PDB entry 2A2U | X-ray diffraction, 2.50 A resolution | chains A and C of the 4 polymer chains in the assembly

[Chain A (and C)]
Molecule: Protein (alpha-2U-globulin)
Source organism: Rattus norvegicus
Notes: chain C of this document is another copy of the same molecule, construct and numbering; everything in this record applies to it too
UniProtKB: P02761 (MUP_RAT); residues -18 to 162 here correspond to UniProt positions 1-181 (UniProt number = residue number + 19)
Chain sequence (181 residues; row label = number of the first residue in the row; numbers below 1 keep their minus sign (Met-18 is residue -18)):
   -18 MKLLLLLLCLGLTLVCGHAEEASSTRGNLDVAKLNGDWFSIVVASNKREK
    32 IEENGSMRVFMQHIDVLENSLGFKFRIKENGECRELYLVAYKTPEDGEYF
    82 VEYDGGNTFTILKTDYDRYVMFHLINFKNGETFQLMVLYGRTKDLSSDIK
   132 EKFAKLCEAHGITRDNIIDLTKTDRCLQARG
Not modelled in the structure: -18 to 0, 159-162
Cystine bridges: Cys64-Cys157
Swiss-Prot annotation at these positions:
  - glycosylation: Asn35 (N-linked (GlcNAc...) asparagine)

[Chain A / chain C interface]
Residue-residue contacts - 17 pairs, chain A then chain C:
  Asn16(A) - Lys55(C)
  Asp46(A) - Lys55(C)  salt bridge
  Val47(A) - Glu66(C)
  Leu48(A) - Glu66(C)
  Leu48(A) - Tyr68(C)  hydrophobic
  Glu49(A) - Cys64(C)
  Glu49(A) - Arg65(C)
  Glu49(A) - Glu66(C)  hydrogen bond (side chain-backbone)
  Lys55(A) - Asn16(C)
  Lys55(A) - Asp46(C)  salt bridge
  Cys64(A) - Glu49(C)
  Arg65(A) - Glu49(C)
  Glu66(A) - Val47(C)
  Glu66(A) - Leu48(C)
  Glu66(A) - Glu49(C)  hydrogen bond (backbone-backbone)
  Tyr68(A) - Leu48(C)  hydrophobic
  Tyr68(A) - Tyr68(C)  hydrophobic
Other interface residues (no listed pair), chain A (11 interface residues in all): Leu67
Other interface residues (no listed pair), chain C (11 interface residues in all): Leu67

[In short]
Chain A and chain C each contribute 11 residues to their interface; the contacts include 2 hydrogen bonds and
2 salt bridges. Polar pairs include Asp46(A)-Lys55(C) and Glu49(A)-Glu66(C).
Chain A and chain C are both Protein (alpha-2U-globulin) (Rattus norvegicus); the structure, The crystal
structures of A2U-globulin and its complex with a hyaline droplet inducer, was determined by X-ray diffraction
(same publication as 2A2G).
